2O6R - chain A; structure by X-ray diffraction, 2.30 A resolution.

[Chain A]
Name: Variable lymphocyte receptor B
From: Eptatretus burgeri
Notes: fragment: Leucine-rich repeat (LRR), residues 24-200
UniProt: Q4G1L2 (Q4G1L2_EPTBU); residue numbers follow UniProt; this construct covers 24-200
Amino-acid sequence (177 residues; numbered 24 to 200; the number before each row is that of its first residue):
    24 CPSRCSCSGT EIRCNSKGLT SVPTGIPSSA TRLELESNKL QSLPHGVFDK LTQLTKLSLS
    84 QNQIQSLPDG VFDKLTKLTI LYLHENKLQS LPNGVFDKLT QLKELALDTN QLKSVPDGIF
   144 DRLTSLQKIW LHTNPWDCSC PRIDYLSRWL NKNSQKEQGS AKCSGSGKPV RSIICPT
Disulfides: Cys-24/Cys-30, Cys-28/Cys-37, Cys-161/Cys-186, Cys-163/Cys-198

[Summary]
Chain A is Variable lymphocyte receptor B (Eptatretus burgeri); the structure, Structural diversity of the
hagfish Variable Lymphocyte Receptors B61, was determined by X-ray diffraction (same publication as 2O6Q and
2O6S).
